Entry 1ZBA (X-ray diffraction, 2.00 A resolution); this record covers chains 1 and 4 of the 4 polymer chains in the assembly.

Chain 1:
Molecule: Coat protein VP1
Organism: Foot-and-mouth disease virus
UniProtKB: Q84769 (POLG_FMDV1); residues 1-212 here correspond to UniProt positions 726-937 (UniProt number = residue number + 725)
Chain sequence (212 residues; numbered 1 to 212; the number before each row is that of its first residue):
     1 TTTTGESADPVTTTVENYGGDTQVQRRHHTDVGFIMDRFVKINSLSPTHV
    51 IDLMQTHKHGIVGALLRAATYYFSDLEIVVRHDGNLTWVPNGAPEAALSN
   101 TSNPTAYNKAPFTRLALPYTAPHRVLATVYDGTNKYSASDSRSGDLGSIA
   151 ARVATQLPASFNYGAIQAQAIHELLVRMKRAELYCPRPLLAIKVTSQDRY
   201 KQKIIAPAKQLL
Disordered / not traced: 138-154, 209-212
From the paper describing this entry:
  - binding site for 2-O-sulfo-alpha-L-idopyranuronic acid: Lys193
  - binding site for n,O6-disulfo-glucosamine: Thr195 to Gln197

Chain 4:
Molecule: Coat protein VP4
Organism: Foot-and-mouth disease virus
UniProtKB: Q84769 (POLG_FMDV1); residues 1-85 here correspond to UniProt positions 202-286 (UniProt number = residue number + 201)
Chain sequence (85 residues; row label = number of the first residue in the row):
     1 GAGQSSPATGSQNQSGNTGSIINNYYMQQYQNSMSTQLGDNTISGGSNEG
    51 STDTTSTHTTNTQNNDWFSKLASSAFTGLFGALLA
Disordered / not traced: 1-14, 40-61

How chain 1 and chain 4 interact:
Pairs across the interface - 29 pairs, chain 1 then chain 4:
  Thr1(1) - Phe76(4)
  Thr1(1) - Gly78(4)  hydrogen bond (side chain-backbone)
  Thr1(1) - Leu79(4)
  Thr1(1) - Phe80(4)
  Thr2(1) - Phe80(4)
  Thr3(1) - Phe76(4)
  Pro10(1) - Ala75(4)
  Pro10(1) - Phe76(4)  hydrogen bond (backbone-backbone)
  Val11(1) - Phe76(4)
  Thr12(1) - Ala75(4)
  Thr12(1) - Phe76(4)  hydrogen bond (backbone-backbone)
  Thr12(1) - Thr77(4)  hydrogen bond (backbone-side chain)
  Asn17(1) - Leu79(4)
  Gly33(1) - Gly16(4)
  Phe34(1) - Gly16(4)
  Phe34(1) - Asn17(4)
  Asp37(1) - Gly16(4)
  Asp37(1) - Asn17(4)
  Phe73(1) - Ser33(4)
  Asp75(1) - Asn32(4)  hydrogen bond
  Asp75(1) - Ser33(4)  hydrogen bond
  Ala116(1) - Gln31(4)
  Pro118(1) - Ser33(4)
  Arg177(1) - Asn17(4)
  Lys179(1) - Thr18(4)
  Arg180(1) - Asn32(4)
  Arg180(1) - Ser33(4)  hydrogen bond
  Arg180(1) - Ser35(4)
  Pro186(1) - Phe68(4)
Other interface residues (no listed pair), chain 1 (20 interface residues in all): Arg38, Tyr119
Other interface residues (no listed pair), chain 4 (15 interface residues in all): Leu71

Summary:
Chain 1 and chain 4 form an interface of 20 and 15 residues respectively, with 7 hydrogen bonds. Among the
polar pairs are Thr1(1)-Gly78(4), Thr12(1)-Thr77(4) and Asp75(1)-Asn32(4). From the paper: a binding site for
2-O-sulfo-alpha-L-idopyranuronic acid at Lys193(1); a binding site for n,O6-disulfo-glucosamine at Thr195(1).
Here chain 1 is Coat protein VP1 and chain 4 is Coat protein VP4, both from Foot-and-mouth disease virus.
Entry 1ZBA (Foot-and-Mouth Disease virus serotype A1061 complexed with oligosaccharide receptor) was
determined by X-ray diffraction, deposited together with 1ZBE.
